3GTM - chains B and N of the 14 polymer chains in the assembly; structure by X-ray diffraction, 3.80 A resolution.

[Chain B]
Name: DNA-directed RNA polymerase II subunit RPB2
Organism: Saccharomyces cerevisiae (strain ATCC 204508 / S288c)
Notes: EC 2.7.7.6; fragment: DNA-directed RNA polymerase II 140 kDa polypeptide
Reference sequence: P08518 (RPB2_YEAST); residue numbers follow UniProt; this construct covers 1-1224
Amino-acid sequence (1224 residues; numbered 1 to 1224; the number before each row is that of its first residue):
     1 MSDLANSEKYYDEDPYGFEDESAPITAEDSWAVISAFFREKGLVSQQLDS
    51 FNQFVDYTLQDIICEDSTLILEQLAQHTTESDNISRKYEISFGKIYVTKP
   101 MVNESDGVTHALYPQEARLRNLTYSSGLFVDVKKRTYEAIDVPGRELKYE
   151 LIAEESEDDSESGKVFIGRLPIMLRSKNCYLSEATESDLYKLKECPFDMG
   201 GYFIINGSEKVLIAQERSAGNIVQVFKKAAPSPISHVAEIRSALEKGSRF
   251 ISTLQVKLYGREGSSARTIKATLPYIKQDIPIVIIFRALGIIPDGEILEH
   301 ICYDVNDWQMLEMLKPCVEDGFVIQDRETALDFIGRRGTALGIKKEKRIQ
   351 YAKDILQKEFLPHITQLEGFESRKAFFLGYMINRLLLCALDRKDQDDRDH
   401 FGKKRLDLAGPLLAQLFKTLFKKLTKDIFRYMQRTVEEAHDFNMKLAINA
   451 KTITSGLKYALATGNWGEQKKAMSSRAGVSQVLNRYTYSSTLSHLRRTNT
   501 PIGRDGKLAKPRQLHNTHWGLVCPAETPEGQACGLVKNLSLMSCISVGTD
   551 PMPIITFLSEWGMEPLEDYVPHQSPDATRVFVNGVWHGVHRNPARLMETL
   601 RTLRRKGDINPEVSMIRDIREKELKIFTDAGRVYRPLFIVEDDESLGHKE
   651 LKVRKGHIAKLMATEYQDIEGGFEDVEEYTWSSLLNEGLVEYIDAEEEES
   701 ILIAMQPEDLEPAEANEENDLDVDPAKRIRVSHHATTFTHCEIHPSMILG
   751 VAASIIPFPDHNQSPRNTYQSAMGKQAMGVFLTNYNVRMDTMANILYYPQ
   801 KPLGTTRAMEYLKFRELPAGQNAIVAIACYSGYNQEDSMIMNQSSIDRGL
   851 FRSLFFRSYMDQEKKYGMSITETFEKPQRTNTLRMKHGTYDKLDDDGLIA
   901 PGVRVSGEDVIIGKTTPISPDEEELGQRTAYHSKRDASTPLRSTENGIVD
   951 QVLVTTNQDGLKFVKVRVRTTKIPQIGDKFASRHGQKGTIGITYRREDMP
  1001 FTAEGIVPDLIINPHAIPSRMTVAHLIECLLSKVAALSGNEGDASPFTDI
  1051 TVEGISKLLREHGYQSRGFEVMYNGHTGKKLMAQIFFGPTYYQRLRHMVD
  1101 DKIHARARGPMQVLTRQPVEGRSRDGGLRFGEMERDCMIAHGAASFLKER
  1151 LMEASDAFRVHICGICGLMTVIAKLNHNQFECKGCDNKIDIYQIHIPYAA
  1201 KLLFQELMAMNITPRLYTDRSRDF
Unresolved in the structure: 1-19, 71-89, 135-163, 336-344, 438-445, 470-473, 503-506, 669-677, 716-721, 920-932
Ion coordination: Zn2+: Cys1163, Cys1166, Cys1182, Cys1185

[Chain N]
Molecule: 28-nt DNA strand
Notes: fragment: DNA template strand
Sequence (28 nucleotides; each row starts with the number of its first residue):
     1 CTACCGATAAGCAGACGATCCTCTCGAT

[How chain B and chain N interact]
Contacting residue pairs (17; chain B residue first):
  Lys210(B) - DC25(N)  phosphate contact
  Ala462(B) - DG26(N)  sugar contact
  Thr791(B) - DT24(N)  phosphate contact
  Thr791(B) - DC25(N)  phosphate contact
  Met792(B) - DC23(N)  phosphate contact
  Met792(B) - DT24(N)  phosphate contact
  Arg857(B) - DC23(N)  phosphate contact
  Arg857(B) - DT24(N)  salt bridge to the phosphate
  Arg942(B) - DT24(N)  salt bridge to the phosphate
  Gly1121(B) - DT22(N)  phosphate contact
  Arg1122(B) - DT22(N)  hydrogen bond to the phosphate
  Ser1123(B) - DC23(N)  hydrogen bond to the phosphate
  Leu1128(B) - DC21(N)  phosphate contact
  Arg1129(B) - DC20(N)  salt bridge to the phosphate
  Arg1129(B) - DC21(N)  hydrogen bond to the phosphate
  Gly1131(B) - DC20(N)  phosphate contact
  Met1133(B) - DT19(N)  sugar contact
Interface residues without a listed pair, chain B (15 interface residues in all): Lys507, Glu1132
Interface residues without a listed pair, chain N (9 interface residues in all): DG17

[Summary]
Chain B and chain N form an interface of 15 and 9 residues respectively; the contacts include 3 hydrogen bonds
and 3 salt bridges. Polar contacts include Arg1122(B)-DT22(N), Ser1123(B)-DC23(N) and Arg1129(B)-DC21(N).
Cys1163(B), Cys1166(B), Cys1182(B) and Cys1185(B) coordinate Zn2+.
Here chain B is DNA-directed RNA polymerase II subunit RPB2 (Saccharomyces cerevisiae (strain ATCC 204508 /
S288c)) and chain N is a 28-nt DNA strand. Entry 3GTM (Co-complex of Backtracked RNA polymerase II with TFIIS)
was determined by X-ray diffraction, deposited together with 3GTG, 3GTJ, 3GTK, 3GTL, 3GTO, 3GTP and 3GTQ.
